Entry 2DQC (X-ray diffraction, 1.80 A resolution); this record covers chains H and Y of the 3 polymer chains in the assembly.

# Chain H
Name: Ig VH, anti-lysozyme
From: Mus musculus
Notes: engineered mutation(s): Y33F
Sequence (114 residues; numbered 1 to 114; the number before each row is that of its first residue):
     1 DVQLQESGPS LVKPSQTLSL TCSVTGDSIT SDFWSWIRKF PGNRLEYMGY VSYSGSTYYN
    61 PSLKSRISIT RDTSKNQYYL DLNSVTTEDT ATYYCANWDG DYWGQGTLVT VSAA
Cystine bridges: Cys22-Cys95

# Chain Y
Name: Lysozyme C
From: Gallus gallus
Notes: EC 3.2.1.17
UniProt: P00698 (LYSC_CHICK); residues 1-129 here correspond to UniProt positions 19-147 (UniProt number = residue number + 18)
Sequence (129 residues; each row starts with the number of its first residue):
     1 KVFGRCELAA AMKRHGLDNY RGYSLGNWVC AAKFESNFNT QATNRNTDGS TDYGILQINS
    61 RWWCNDGRTP GSRNLCNIPC SALLSSDITA SVNCAKKIVS DGNGMNAWVA WRNRCKGTDV
   121 QAWIRGCRL
Cystine bridges: Cys6-Cys127, Cys30-Cys115, Cys64-Cys80, Cys76-Cys94
Curated features (UniProtKB/Swiss-Prot):
  - active site: Glu35, Asp52
  - binding site (substrate): Asp101

# How chain H and chain Y interact
Residue-residue contacts (29):
  Thr30(H) with Arg73(Y); Leu75(Y)
  Ser31(H) with Arg73(Y), hydrogen bond (side chain-backbone); Leu75(Y)
  Asp32(H) with Leu75(Y); Asn77(Y); Lys97(Y), salt bridge
  Phe33(H) with Trp63(Y), hydrophobic; Lys97(Y)
  Tyr50(H) with Arg21(Y), hydrogen bond; Ser100(Y), hydrogen bond (side chain-backbone)
  Ser52(H) with Asp101(Y), hydrogen bond; Gly102(Y)
  Tyr53(H) with Trp62(Y), hydrophobic; Trp63(Y), hydrophobic; Leu75(Y), hydrophobic; Asp101(Y)
  Ser54(H) with Asp101(Y), hydrogen bond; Asn103(Y)
  Ser56(H) with Asp101(Y), hydrogen bond; Gly102(Y), hydrogen bond (side chain-backbone)
  Tyr58(H) with Arg21(Y); Ser100(Y); Asp101(Y); Gly102(Y)
  Trp98(H) with Lys97(Y); Ser100(Y)
  Asp99(H) with Asn77(Y), hydrogen bond; Lys97(Y), salt bridge
Interface residues without a listed pair, chain Y (14 interface residues in all): Tyr20, Asn74, Lys96

# Overview
Chain H and chain Y form an interface of 12 and 14 residues respectively; the contacts include 8 hydrogen
bonds and 2 salt bridges. Polar contacts include Asp32(H)-Lys97(Y), Asp99(H)-Lys97(Y) and Ser31(H)-Arg73(Y).
From UniProt: active-site residues Glu35(Y) and Asp52(Y) and substrate-binding residue Asp101(Y) on chain Y.
Chain H is Ig VH, anti-lysozyme (Mus musculus) and chain Y is Lysozyme C (Gallus gallus); the structure,
Crystal structure of hyhel-10 FV mutant(Hy33f) complexed with hen egg lysozyme, was determined by X-ray
diffraction (same publication as 2DQF, 2DQG, 2DQI and 2DQJ).
